PDB entry 4XSZ | X-ray diffraction, 3.68 A resolution | chains C and E of the 6 polymer chains in the assembly

Chain C:
Molecule: DNA-directed RNA polymerase subunit beta
Source organism: Escherichia coli O139:H28 (strain E24377A / ETEC)
Notes: EC 2.7.7.6
UniProtKB: A7ZUK1 (RPOB_ECO24); numbering as in UniProt (aligned over 1-1342)
Sequence (1342 residues; each row starts with the number of its first residue):
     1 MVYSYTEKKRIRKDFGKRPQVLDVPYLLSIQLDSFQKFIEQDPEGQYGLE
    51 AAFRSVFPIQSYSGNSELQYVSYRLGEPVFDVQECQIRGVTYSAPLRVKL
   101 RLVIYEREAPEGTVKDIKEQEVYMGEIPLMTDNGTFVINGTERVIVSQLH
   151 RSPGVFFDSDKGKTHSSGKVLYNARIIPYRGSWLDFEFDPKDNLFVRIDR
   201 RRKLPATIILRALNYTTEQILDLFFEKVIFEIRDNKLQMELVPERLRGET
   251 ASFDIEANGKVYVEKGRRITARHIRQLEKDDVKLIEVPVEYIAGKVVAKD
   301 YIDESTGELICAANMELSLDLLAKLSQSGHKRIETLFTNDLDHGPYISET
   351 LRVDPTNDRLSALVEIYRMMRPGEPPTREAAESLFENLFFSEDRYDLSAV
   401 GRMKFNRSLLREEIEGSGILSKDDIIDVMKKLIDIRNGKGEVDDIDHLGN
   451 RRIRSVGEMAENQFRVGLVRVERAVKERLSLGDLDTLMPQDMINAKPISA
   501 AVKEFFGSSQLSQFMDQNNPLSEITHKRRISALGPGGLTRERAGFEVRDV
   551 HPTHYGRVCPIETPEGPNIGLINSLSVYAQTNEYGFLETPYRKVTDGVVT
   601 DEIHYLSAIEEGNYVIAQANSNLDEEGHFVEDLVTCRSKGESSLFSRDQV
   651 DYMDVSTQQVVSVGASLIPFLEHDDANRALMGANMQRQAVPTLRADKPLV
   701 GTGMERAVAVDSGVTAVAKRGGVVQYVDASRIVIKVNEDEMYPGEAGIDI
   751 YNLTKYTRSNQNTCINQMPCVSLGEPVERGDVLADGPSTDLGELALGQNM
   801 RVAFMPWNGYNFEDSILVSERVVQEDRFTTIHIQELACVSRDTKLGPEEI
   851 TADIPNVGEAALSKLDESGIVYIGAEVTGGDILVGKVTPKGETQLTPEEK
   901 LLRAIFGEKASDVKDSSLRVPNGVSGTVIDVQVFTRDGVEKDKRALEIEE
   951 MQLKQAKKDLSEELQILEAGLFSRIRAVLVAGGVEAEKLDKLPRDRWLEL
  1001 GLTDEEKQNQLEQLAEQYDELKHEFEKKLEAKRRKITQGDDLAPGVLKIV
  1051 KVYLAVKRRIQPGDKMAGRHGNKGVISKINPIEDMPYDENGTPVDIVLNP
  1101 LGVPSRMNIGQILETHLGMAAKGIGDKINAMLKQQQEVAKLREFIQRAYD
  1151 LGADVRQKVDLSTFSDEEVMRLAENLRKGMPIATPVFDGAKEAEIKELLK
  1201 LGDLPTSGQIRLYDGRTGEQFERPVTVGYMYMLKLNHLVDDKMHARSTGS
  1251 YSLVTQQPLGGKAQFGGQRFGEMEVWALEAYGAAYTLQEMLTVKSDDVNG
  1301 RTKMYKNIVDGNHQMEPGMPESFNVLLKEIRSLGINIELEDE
Not modelled in the structure: 1-2
Swiss-Prot annotation at these positions:
  - modified residue (N6-acetyllysine): Lys-1022, Lys-1200
Residues lining bound ligands: cbr-9393 (42U; 4-[3-(4-fluorophenyl)-1H-pyrazol-4-yl]-N-[2-(piperazin-1-yl)ethyl]-2-(trifluoromethyl)aniline): Asp-444, Val-550, His-551, Pro-552, Tyr-555, Arg-637, Gly-640, Glu-641, Ser-642
What the authors report for this chain:
  - binding site for cbr-9393: Asp-444, His-551, Pro-552, Arg-637, Ser-642
  - mutagenesis - P560L, E562V, R637C, R637S, S642F, S642P: increased growth in response to CBR compounds (citing earlier work)
  - mutagenesis - P552L: increased growth (citing earlier work)

Chain E:
Molecule: DNA-directed RNA polymerase subunit omega
Source organism: Escherichia coli (strain ATCC 8739 / DSM 1576 / Crooks)
Notes: EC 2.7.7.6
UniProtKB: B1IYV1 (RPOZ_ECOLC); residues 1-91 here = UniProt positions 1-91
Sequence (91 residues; numbered 1 to 91; the number before each row is that of its first residue):
     1 MARVTVQDAVEKIGNRFDLVLVAARRARQMQVGGKDPLVPEENDKTTVIA
    51 LREIEEGLINNQILDVRERQEQQEQEAAELQAVTAIAEGRR
Not modelled in the structure: 1, 91

Interface between chain C and chain E:
Pairs across the interface (8):
  Gly-1282(C) / Phe-17(E)
  Tyr-1285(C) / Leu-21(E)  hydrophobic
  Gly-1311(C) / Gln-31(E)
  Asn-1312(C) / Gln-31(E)
  Asn-1312(C) / Val-32(E)
  His-1313(C) / Arg-28(E)  hydrogen bond (backbone-side chain)
  His-1313(C) / Gln-31(E)  hydrogen bond
  Gln-1314(C) / Arg-28(E)  hydrogen bond

Overview:
The interface between chain C and chain E involves 6 residues on one side and 5 on the other; the contacts
include 3 hydrogen bonds. Polar pairs include His-1313(C)/Arg-28(E), His-1313(C)/Gln-31(E) and
Gln-1314(C)/Arg-28(E). From the paper: a binding site for cbr-9393 at Asp-444(C), His-551(C) and Pro-552(C)
among others; P560L, E562V and R637C of chain C, among others, increase growth in response to CBR compounds; 7
substitutions were tested in all.
Here chain C is DNA-directed RNA polymerase subunit beta (Escherichia coli O139:H28 (strain E24377A / ETEC))
and chain E is DNA-directed RNA polymerase subunit omega (Escherichia coli (strain ATCC 8739 / DSM 1576 /
Crooks)). Entry 4XSZ (Crystal structure of CBR 9393 bound to Escherichia coli RNA polymerase holoenzyme) was
determined by X-ray diffraction (same publication as 4XSX and 4XSY).
